Entry 3CKI (X-ray diffraction, 2.30 A resolution); this record covers chains A and B.

Chain A:
Name: Adam 17
Organism: Homo sapiens
Notes: EC 3.4.24.86; fragment: TACE catalytic domain
UniProt: P78536 (ADA17_HUMAN); numbering as in UniProt (aligned over 219-474)
Chain sequence (256 residues; numbered 219 to 474; the number before each row is that of its first residue):
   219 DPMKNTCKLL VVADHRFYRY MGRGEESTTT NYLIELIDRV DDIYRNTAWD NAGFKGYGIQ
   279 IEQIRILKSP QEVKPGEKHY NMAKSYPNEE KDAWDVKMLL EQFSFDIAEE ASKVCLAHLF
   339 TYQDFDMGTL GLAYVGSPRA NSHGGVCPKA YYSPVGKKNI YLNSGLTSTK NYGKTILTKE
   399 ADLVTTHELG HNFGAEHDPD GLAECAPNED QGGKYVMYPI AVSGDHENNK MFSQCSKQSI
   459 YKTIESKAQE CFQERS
Differences from the reference sequence: engineered mutation A266 (Ser in P78536), Q452 (Asn in P78536)
Cystine bridges: C225-C333, C365-C469, C423-C453
Bound ions: Na+: D342, F343, N389; Zn2+: H405, H409, H415 (shared with C1(B) of chain B)
UniProt features mapped onto this chain:
  - active site: E406
  - binding site (Zn(2+)): H405, H409, H415
  - glycosylation: N264 (N-linked (GlcNAc...) asparagine)

Chain B:
Name: Metalloproteinase inhibitor 3
Organism: Homo sapiens
Notes: fragment: n-timp-3
UniProt: P35625 (TIMP3_HUMAN); residues 1-121 here correspond to UniProt positions 24-144 (UniProt number = residue number + 23)
Chain sequence (121 residues; numbered 1 to 121; the number before each row is that of its first residue):
     1 CTCSPSHPQD AFCNSDIVIR AKVVGKKLVK EGPFGTLVYT IKQMKMYRGF TKMPHVQYIH
    61 TEASESLCGL KLEVNKYQYL LTGRVYDGKM YTGLCNFVER WDQLTLSQRK GLNYRYHLGC
   121 N
Cystine bridges: C1-C68, C3-C95, C13-C120
Bound ions: Zn2+: C1 (shared with H405(A), H409(A), H415(A) of chain A)

Chain A / chain B interface:
Pairs across the interface (50; chain A residue first):
  P305(A) with Y86(B), hydrophobic
  D313(A) with R84(B), salt bridge
  K315(A) with E62(B), salt bridge; L67(B)
  L318(A) with L67(B), hydrophobic
  M345(A) with A11(B), hydrophobic; T82(B); C95(B); N96(B); F97(B)
  G346(A) with C3(B); S4(B), hydrogen bond (backbone-backbone)
  T347(A) with T2(B); C95(B), hydrogen bond
  L348(A) with T2(B), hydrogen bond (backbone-backbone)
  G349(A) with C1(B); T2(B), hydrogen bond (backbone-backbone)
  L350(A) with S66(B)
  A351(A) with S66(B), hydrogen bond (backbone-side chain); L67(B)
  Y352(A) with F34(B), hydrophobic; L67(B), hydrophobic
  V353(A) with F34(B), hydrophobic; S66(B)
  G362(A) with F34(B)
  Y369(A) with G32(B); P33(B)
  N389(A) with S4(B), hydrogen bond
  Y390(A) with S4(B); S6(B)
  V402(A) with T2(B)
  H405(A) with C1(B), hydrogen bond (side chain-backbone); T2(B)
  E406(A) with C1(B), hydrogen bond (side chain-backbone); T2(B), hydrogen bond
  H409(A) with C1(B), hydrogen bond (side chain-backbone); E65(B); S66(B)
  E414(A) with E65(B)
  H415(A) with C1(B), hydrogen bond (side chain-backbone); E65(B), salt bridge; L94(B)
  P437(A) with C1(B); T2(B); C3(B), hydrogen bond (backbone-backbone); L94(B), hydrophobic
  I438(A) with C3(B); P5(B)
  A439(A) with C3(B), hydrogen bond (backbone-backbone)
  V440(A) with P5(B), hydrophobic
Also at the interface, not in a pair above, chain A (29 interface residues in all): M316, L380
Also at the interface, not in a pair above, chain B (22 interface residues in all): C68

Summary:
29 residues of chain A and 22 residues of chain B are in contact, with 13 hydrogen bonds and 3 salt bridges.
Polar pairs include D313(A)-R84(B), K315(A)-E62(B) and H415(A)-E65(B). UniProt lists active-site residue
E406(A) and 3 Zn2+-binding residues on chain A.
Chain A is Adam 17 and chain B is Metalloproteinase inhibitor 3, both from Homo sapiens; the structure,
Crystal structure of the TACE-N-TIMP-3 complex, was determined by X-ray diffraction.
